Entry 8K3Y (electron microscopy, 4.42 A resolution (low resolution: residue-level contacts below are approximate; hydrogen-bond / salt-bridge calls are withheld)); this record covers chains A and B of the 6 polymer chains in the assembly.

[Chain A (and B)]
Name: Lon protease
Source organism: Meiothermus taiwanensis
Notes: EC 3.4.21.53; chain B of this document is another copy of the same molecule, construct and numbering; everything in this record applies to it too
Reference sequence: A0A059VAZ3 (A0A059VAZ3_9DEIN); residues 1-793 here = UniProt positions 1-793
Chain sequence (799 residues; numbered 1 to 799; the number before each row is that of its first residue):
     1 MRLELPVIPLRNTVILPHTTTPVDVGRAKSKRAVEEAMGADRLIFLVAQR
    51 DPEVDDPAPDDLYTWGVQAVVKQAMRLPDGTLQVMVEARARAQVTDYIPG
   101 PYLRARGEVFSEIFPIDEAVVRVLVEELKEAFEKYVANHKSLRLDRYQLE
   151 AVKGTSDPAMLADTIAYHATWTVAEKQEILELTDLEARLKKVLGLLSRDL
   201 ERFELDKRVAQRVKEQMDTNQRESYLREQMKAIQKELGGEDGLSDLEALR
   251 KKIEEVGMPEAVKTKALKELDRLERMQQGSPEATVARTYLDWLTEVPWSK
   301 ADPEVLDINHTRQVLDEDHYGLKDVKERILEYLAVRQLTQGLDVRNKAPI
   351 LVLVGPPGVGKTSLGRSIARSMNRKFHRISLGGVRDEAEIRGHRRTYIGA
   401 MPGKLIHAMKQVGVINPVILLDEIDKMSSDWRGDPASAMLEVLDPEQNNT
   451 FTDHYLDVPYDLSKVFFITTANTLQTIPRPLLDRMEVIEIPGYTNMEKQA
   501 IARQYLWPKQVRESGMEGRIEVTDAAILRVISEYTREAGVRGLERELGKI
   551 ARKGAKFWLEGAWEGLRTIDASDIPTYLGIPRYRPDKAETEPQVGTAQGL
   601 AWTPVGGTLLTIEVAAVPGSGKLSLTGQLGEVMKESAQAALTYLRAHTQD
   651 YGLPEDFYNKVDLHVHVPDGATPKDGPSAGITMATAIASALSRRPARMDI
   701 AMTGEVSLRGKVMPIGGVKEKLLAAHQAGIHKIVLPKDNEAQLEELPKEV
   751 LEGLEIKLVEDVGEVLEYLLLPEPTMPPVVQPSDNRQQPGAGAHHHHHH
Unresolved in the structure: 1, 775-799
Differences from the reference sequence: engineered mutation Ser224 (Tyr in A0A059VAZ3); expression tag (794-799)

[How chain A and chain B interact]
Pairs across the interface (102; chain A residue first):
  Leu226(A) - Lys235(B)
  Leu226(A) - Glu236(B)
  Arg227(A) - Glu236(B)
  Gln229(A) - Gln229(B)
  Ile233(A) - Tyr225(B)
  Ile233(A) - Leu226(B)
  Ile233(A) - Gln229(B)
  Gln234(A) - Leu226(B)
  Gln234(A) - Gln229(B)
  Leu237(A) - Arg222(B)
  Leu237(A) - Leu226(B)
  Gly238(A) - Glu223(B)
  Gly238(A) - Leu226(B)
  Gly239(A) - Leu226(B)
  Glu240(A) - Met230(B)
  Glu240(A) - Asp271(B)
  Gly242(A) - Asp271(B)
  Leu243(A) - Asp271(B)
  Leu243(A) - Arg272(B)
  Leu243(A) - Leu273(B)
  Leu243(A) - Arg275(B)
  Ser244(A) - Lys268(B)
  Ser244(A) - Asp271(B)
  Ser244(A) - Arg272(B)
  Asp245(A) - Asp271(B)
  Asp245(A) - Arg272(B)
  Asp245(A) - Arg275(B)
  Leu246(A) - Arg275(B)
  Ala248(A) - Arg272(B)
  Lys251(A) - Lys268(B)
  Gln277(A) - Glu282(B)
  Gln278(A) - Glu282(B)
  Gln278(A) - Thr396(B)
  Thr284(A) - His393(B)
  Thr284(A) - Arg394(B)
  Thr284(A) - Thr396(B)
  Thr284(A) - Tyr397(B)
  Arg287(A) - Arg394(B)
  Arg287(A) - Arg395(B)
  Arg287(A) - Thr396(B)
  Thr288(A) - His393(B)
  Thr288(A) - Arg394(B)
  Asp291(A) - Arg394(B)
  Trp292(A) - His454(B)
  Tyr397(A) - Arg432(B)
  Ile398(A) - His393(B)
  Ile398(A) - Arg432(B)
  Gly399(A) - Ala388(B)
  Gly399(A) - His393(B)
  Gly399(A) - Arg432(B)
  Met401(A) - Ala388(B)
  Met401(A) - Arg432(B)
  Met401(A) - Gly433(B)
  Met401(A) - His454(B)
  Lys509(A) - Lys347(B)
  Arg512(A) - Gln340(B)
  Arg512(A) - Arg345(B)
  Glu513(A) - Arg345(B)
  Glu513(A) - Asn346(B)
  Glu513(A) - Lys347(B)
  Ser514(A) - Val335(B)
  Ser514(A) - Leu338(B)
  Ser514(A) - Thr339(B)
  Gly515(A) - Leu338(B)
  Gly515(A) - Gln340(B)
  Met516(A) - Leu338(B)
  Arg552(A) - Arg328(B)
  Arg552(A) - Glu331(B)
  Arg552(A) - Tyr332(B)
  Arg552(A) - Val335(B)
  Arg552(A) - Glu486(B)
  Lys553(A) - Glu331(B)
  Ala555(A) - Ala334(B)
  Ala555(A) - Leu338(B)
  Lys556(A) - Glu327(B)
  Lys556(A) - Arg328(B)
  Lys556(A) - Glu331(B)
  Trp558(A) - Leu338(B)
  Leu559(A) - Ala334(B)
  Leu559(A) - Gln337(B)
  Leu559(A) - Leu338(B)
  Glu560(A) - Ile308(B)
  Glu560(A) - Arg312(B)
  Glu560(A) - Leu330(B)
  Glu591(A) - Ser707(B)
  Glu591(A) - Met713(B)
  Val594(A) - Arg709(B)
  Glu613(A) - Leu708(B)
  Val614(A) - Leu708(B)
  Ala615(A) - Leu708(B)
  Val617(A) - Thr642(B)
  Val617(A) - Arg645(B)
  Pro618(A) - Arg645(B)
  Gly619(A) - Arg645(B)
  Gly619(A) - Tyr658(B)
  Thr626(A) - Glu635(B)
  Gly627(A) - Glu635(B)
  His664(A) - Gln638(B)
  His664(A) - Thr642(B)
  His664(A) - Leu708(B)
  Val665(A) - Leu708(B)
  His666(A) - Leu708(B)
Interface residues without a listed pair, chain A (56 interface residues in all): Met230, Ala283, Glu517
Interface residues without a listed pair, chain B (54 interface residues in all): Ile233, Glu269, Glu387, Arg484, Ala639

[Overview]
56 residues of chain A and 54 residues of chain B are in contact.
Both chains are Lon protease (Meiothermus taiwanensis). Entry 8K3Y (The "5+1" heteromeric structure of Lon
protease consisting of a spiral pentamer with Y224S mutation and ...) was determined by electron microscopy
together with 7YPK from the same study.
